Entry 5WQ8 (electron microscopy, 3.26 A resolution); this record covers chains A and B of the 15 polymer chains in the assembly.

[Chain A (and B)]
Name: Type II secretion system protein D
From: Vibrio cholerae O1 biovar El Tor str. N16961
Notes: chain B of this document is another copy of the same molecule, construct and numbering; everything in this record applies to it too
UniProt: P45779 (GSPD_VIBCH); residues 1-650 here correspond to UniProt positions 25-674 (UniProt number = residue number + 24)
Amino-acid sequence (650 residues; numbered 1 to 650; the number before each row is that of its first residue):
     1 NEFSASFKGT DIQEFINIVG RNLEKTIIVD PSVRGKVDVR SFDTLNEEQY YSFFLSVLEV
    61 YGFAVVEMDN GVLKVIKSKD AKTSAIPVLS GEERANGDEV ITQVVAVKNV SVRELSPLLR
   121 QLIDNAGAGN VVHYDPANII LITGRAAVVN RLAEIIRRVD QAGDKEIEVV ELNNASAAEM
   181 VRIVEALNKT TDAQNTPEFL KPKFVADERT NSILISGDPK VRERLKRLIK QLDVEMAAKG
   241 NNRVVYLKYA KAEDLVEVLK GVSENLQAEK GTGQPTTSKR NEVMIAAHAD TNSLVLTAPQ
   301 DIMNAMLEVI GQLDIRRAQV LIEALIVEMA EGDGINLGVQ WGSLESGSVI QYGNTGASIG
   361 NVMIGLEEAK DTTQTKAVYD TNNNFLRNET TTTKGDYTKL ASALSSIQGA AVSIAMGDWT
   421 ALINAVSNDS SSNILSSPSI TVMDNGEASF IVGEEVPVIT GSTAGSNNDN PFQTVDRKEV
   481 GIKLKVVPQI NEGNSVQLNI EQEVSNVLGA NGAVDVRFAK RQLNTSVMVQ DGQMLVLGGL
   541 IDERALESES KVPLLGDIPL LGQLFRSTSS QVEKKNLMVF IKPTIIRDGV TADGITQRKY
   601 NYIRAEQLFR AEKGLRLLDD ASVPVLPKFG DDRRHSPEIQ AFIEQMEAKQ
Not modelled in the structure: 1-96, 189-202, 265-282, 379-387, 461-473, 647-650
Swiss-Prot annotation at these positions:
  - region: Asp371 to Thr393 (Cap gate)
  - site: Gly453 (May serve as a pivot that allows opening of the central gate for substrate egress)

[Chain A / chain B interface]
Residue-residue contacts (210):
  Leu118(A) - His133(B)
  Arg158(A) - Leu141(B)
  Ala162(A) - Ile139(B)
  Ala175(A) - Arg209(B)
  Glu179(A) - Arg209(B)  salt bridge
  Ile183(A) - Val205(B)
  Ala186(A) - Val205(B)  hydrophobic
  Leu187(A) - Ile167(B)  hydrophobic
  Leu187(A) - Val205(B)  hydrophobic
  Lys220(A) - Ala106(B)
  Lys220(A) - Lys108(B)
  Gln231(A) - Val169(B)
  Leu232(A) - Val169(B)  hydrophobic
  Leu232(A) - Arg209(B)
  Val234(A) - Arg209(B)  hydrogen bond (backbone-side chain)
  Val234(A) - Thr210(B)
  Glu235(A) - Arg209(B)
  Met236(A) - Arg209(B)  covalent bond
  Met236(A) - Thr210(B)
  Asp254(A) - Asp290(B)
  Val258(A) - Ala286(B)
  Val258(A) - Ala287(B)
  Val258(A) - His288(B)
  Val258(A) - Val295(B)  hydrophobic
  Gly261(A) - Met284(B)
  Val262(A) - Asn242(B)
  Val262(A) - Val295(B)  hydrophobic
  Ala305(A) - Asn242(B)
  Val309(A) - Asn242(B)
  Val309(A) - Val244(B)  hydrophobic
  Gln312(A) - Val244(B)
  Gln312(A) - Tyr246(B)  hydrogen bond (backbone-side chain)
  Leu313(A) - Val244(B)  hydrophobic
  Leu313(A) - His288(B)
  Leu313(A) - Thr291(B)
  Leu313(A) - Ser293(B)
  Leu313(A) - Val295(B)  hydrophobic
  Ile315(A) - Tyr246(B)
  Ile315(A) - Thr291(B)
  Arg317(A) - Asp290(B)  hydrogen bond (side chain-backbone)
  Leu325(A) - Leu626(B)  hydrophobic
  Val327(A) - Ile603(B)  hydrophobic
  Val327(A) - Gln607(B)
  Val327(A) - Leu626(B)  hydrophobic
  Met329(A) - Ile603(B)  hydrophobic
  Met329(A) - Glu606(B)
  Met329(A) - Gln607(B)
  Met329(A) - Arg610(B)
  Ala330(A) - Arg610(B)  hydrogen bond (backbone-side chain)
  Glu331(A) - Arg610(B)  salt bridge
  Leu344(A) - Tyr397(B)  hydrophobic
  Leu344(A) - Leu400(B)  hydrophobic
  Gly347(A) - Leu366(B)
  Gly347(A) - Ser413(B)  hydrogen bond (backbone-side chain)
  Ser348(A) - Ala411(B)
  Ser348(A) - Val412(B)
  Ser348(A) - Ser413(B)
  Val349(A) - Gly409(B)
  Val349(A) - Ala410(B)
  Val349(A) - Ala411(B)  hydrogen bond (backbone-backbone)
  Ile350(A) - Gly409(B)
  Ile350(A) - Ala410(B)  hydrophobic
  Gln351(A) - Leu404(B)  hydrogen bond (side chain-backbone)
  Gln351(A) - Ile407(B)
  Gln351(A) - Gln408(B)
  Gln351(A) - Gly409(B)  hydrogen bond (backbone-backbone)
  Tyr352(A) - Gln408(B)
  Gly353(A) - Gln408(B)  hydrogen bond (backbone-side chain)
  Ile364(A) - Tyr397(B)  hydrophobic
  Glu368(A) - Tyr397(B)
  Thr372(A) - Lys394(B)
  Gln374(A) - Thr392(B)
  Gln374(A) - Thr393(B)
  Thr375(A) - Thr390(B)
  Thr375(A) - Thr391(B)
  Thr375(A) - Thr392(B)  hydrogen bond (backbone-backbone)
  Lys376(A) - Glu389(B)
  Lys376(A) - Thr390(B)
  Lys376(A) - Thr391(B)
  Ala377(A) - Asn388(B)
  Ala377(A) - Glu389(B)
  Ala377(A) - Thr390(B)  hydrogen bond (backbone-backbone)
  Val378(A) - Asn388(B)
  Ser431(A) - Arg610(B)  hydrogen bond
  Ser432(A) - Arg610(B)
  Asn433(A) - Gln607(B)  hydrogen bond
  Asn433(A) - Val623(B)
  Asn433(A) - Pro624(B)  hydrogen bond (side chain-backbone)
  Leu435(A) - Gln607(B)
  Leu435(A) - Pro624(B)  hydrophobic
  Leu435(A) - Leu626(B)  hydrophobic
  Asn445(A) - Asp290(B)  hydrogen bond (side chain-backbone)
  Asn445(A) - Asn292(B)
  Val458(A) - Arg477(B)
  Ile459(A) - Val475(B)
  Thr460(A) - Thr474(B)
  Thr460(A) - Val475(B)
  Lys478(A) - Glu455(B)
  Gln489(A) - Tyr249(B)  hydrogen bond (side chain-backbone)
  Gln489(A) - Lys251(B)
  Gln489(A) - Asn292(B)  hydrogen bond
  Asn491(A) - Lys248(B)  hydrogen bond
  Asn491(A) - Tyr249(B)  hydrogen bond
  Glu492(A) - Leu247(B)
  Glu492(A) - Lys248(B)
  Ser495(A) - Arg316(B)  hydrogen bond
  Gln497(A) - Tyr249(B)
  Gln497(A) - Arg317(B)
  Gln497(A) - Met443(B)
  Leu508(A) - Glu454(B)
  Gly512(A) - Val516(B)
  Val514(A) - Pro457(B)  hydrophobic
  Val514(A) - Val475(B)  hydrophobic
  Asp515(A) - Pro457(B)
  Asp515(A) - Arg477(B)  salt bridge
  Val516(A) - Pro457(B)
  Val516(A) - Arg477(B)  hydrogen bond (backbone-side chain)
  Arg517(A) - Glu454(B)  salt bridge
  Arg517(A) - Glu455(B)
  Arg517(A) - Arg477(B)
  Arg517(A) - Val507(B)
  Phe518(A) - Glu454(B)
  Phe518(A) - Glu455(B)  hydrogen bond (backbone-backbone)
  Ala519(A) - Gly453(B)
  Ala519(A) - Glu454(B)
  Lys520(A) - Ile451(B)
  Lys520(A) - Val452(B)
  Lys520(A) - Gly453(B)  hydrogen bond (backbone-backbone)
  Lys520(A) - Glu454(B)
  Lys520(A) - Glu455(B)  salt bridge
  Lys520(A) - Glu479(B)  salt bridge
  Arg521(A) - Ile451(B)
  Gln522(A) - Phe450(B)
  Gln522(A) - Ile451(B)  hydrogen bond (backbone-backbone)
  Leu523(A) - Ile440(B)  hydrophobic
  Leu523(A) - Ser449(B)
  Leu523(A) - Phe450(B)  hydrophobic
  Asn524(A) - Ala448(B)
  Asn524(A) - Ser449(B)  hydrogen bond (backbone-backbone)
  Thr525(A) - Thr441(B)  hydrogen bond (side chain-backbone)
  Thr525(A) - Val442(B)
  Thr525(A) - Ala448(B)
  Ser526(A) - Val442(B)
  Ser526(A) - Met443(B)  hydrogen bond (backbone-backbone)
  Val527(A) - Gln319(B)
  Val527(A) - Thr441(B)
  Val527(A) - Met443(B)
  Met528(A) - Tyr249(B)  hydrophobic
  Met528(A) - Arg316(B)  hydrogen bond
  Met528(A) - Gln319(B)  hydrogen bond (backbone-side chain)
  Met528(A) - Met443(B)  hydrophobic
  Gln530(A) - Arg316(B)  hydrogen bond
  Met534(A) - Thr596(B)
  Met534(A) - Tyr600(B)  hydrophobic
  Leu535(A) - Gln319(B)
  Leu535(A) - Ala592(B)  hydrophobic
  Leu535(A) - Thr596(B)
  Val536(A) - Thr441(B)  hydrogen bond (backbone-side chain)
  Val536(A) - Thr596(B)  hydrogen bond (backbone-side chain)
  Leu537(A) - Ile440(B)
  Leu537(A) - Thr441(B)  hydrogen bond (backbone-backbone)
  Gly538(A) - Ser439(B)
  Gly539(A) - Pro438(B)
  Gly539(A) - Ser439(B)  hydrogen bond (backbone-backbone)
  Gly539(A) - Phe450(B)
  Leu540(A) - Ser437(B)
  Leu540(A) - Pro438(B)
  Leu540(A) - Val452(B)  hydrophobic
  Ile541(A) - Leu435(B)
  Ile541(A) - Ser436(B)
  Ile541(A) - Ser437(B)  hydrogen bond (backbone-backbone)
  Asp542(A) - Leu435(B)
  Asp542(A) - Ser436(B)
  Glu543(A) - Asn433(B)
  Glu543(A) - Ile434(B)
  Glu543(A) - Leu435(B)  hydrogen bond (backbone-backbone)
  Arg544(A) - Asn433(B)
  Arg544(A) - Ile434(B)
  Ala545(A) - Ser432(B)
  Ala545(A) - Asn433(B)  hydrogen bond (backbone-backbone)
  Leu546(A) - Ser431(B)
  Glu547(A) - Ser430(B)
  Glu547(A) - Ser431(B)  hydrogen bond (backbone-backbone)
  Ser548(A) - Asp429(B)
  Glu549(A) - Ser427(B)
  Glu549(A) - Asn428(B)
  Glu549(A) - Asp429(B)  hydrogen bond (backbone-backbone)
  Ser550(A) - Gln408(B)  hydrogen bond
  Ser550(A) - Ser427(B)
  Ser550(A) - Asn428(B)  hydrogen bond
  Lys551(A) - Val426(B)
  Lys551(A) - Ser427(B)  hydrogen bond (backbone-backbone)
  Val552(A) - Ala425(B)
  Val552(A) - Val426(B)  hydrogen bond (backbone-backbone)
  Pro553(A) - Ser427(B)
  Lys575(A) - Val452(B)
  Leu577(A) - Val452(B)  hydrophobic
  Met578(A) - Ile603(B)  hydrophobic
  Phe580(A) - Thr596(B)
  Phe580(A) - Tyr600(B)  hydrophobic
  Lys582(A) - Asp632(B)  salt bridge
  Tyr602(A) - Arg633(B)
  Tyr602(A) - His635(B)
  Ala605(A) - His635(B)
  Glu606(A) - His635(B)
  Glu606(A) - Ile639(B)
  Leu608(A) - Met646(B)  hydrophobic
  Phe609(A) - Glu638(B)
  Phe609(A) - Ile639(B)  hydrophobic
  Glu612(A) - Phe642(B)
Interface residues without a listed pair, chain A (125 interface residues in all): Leu115, Val159, Gly163, Arg227, Asp233, Ala250, Leu255, Glu345, Ser346, Glu367, Ser437, Asp444, Ile490, Ala513, Gln533, Asn576, Lys613
Interface residues without a listed pair, chain B (124 interface residues in all): Thr102, Val131, Asp135, Ala137, Glu166, Asp207, Glu208, Leu214, Ala250, Ala289, Thr297, Ile335, Val362, Ala401, Ser405, Glu447, Val456, Ile482, Gly589, Ile595, Lys599, Tyr602, Val625, Phe629, Arg634, Ile643

[Summary]
Chain A and chain B form an interface of 125 and 124 residues respectively, with 1 covalent bond, 43 hydrogen
bonds and 7 salt bridges. Among the polar pairs are Glu179(A)-Arg209(B), Glu331(A)-Arg610(B) and
Asp515(A)-Arg477(B).
Chain A and chain B are both Type II secretion system protein D (Vibrio cholerae O1 biovar El Tor str.
N16961); the structure, CryoEM structure of type II secretion system secretin GspD in Vibrio cholerae, was
determined by electron microscopy (same publication as 5WQ7 and 5WQ9).
